Entry 6QLB (X-ray diffraction, 2.32 A resolution); this record covers chains B and D of the 8 polymer chains in the assembly.

# Chain B (and D)
Molecule: Calpain small subunit 1
From: Homo sapiens
Notes: chain D of this document is another copy of the same molecule, construct and numbering; everything in this record applies to it too
UniProt: P04632 (CPNS1_HUMAN); residues 1-173 here correspond to UniProt positions 96-268 (UniProt number = residue number + 95)
Sequence (173 residues; numbered 1 to 173; the number before each row is that of its first residue):
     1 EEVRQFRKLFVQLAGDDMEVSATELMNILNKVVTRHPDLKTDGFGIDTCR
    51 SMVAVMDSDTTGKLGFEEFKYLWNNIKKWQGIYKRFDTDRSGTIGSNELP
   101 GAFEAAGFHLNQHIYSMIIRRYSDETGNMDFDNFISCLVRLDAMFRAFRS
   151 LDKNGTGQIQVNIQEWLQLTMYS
Construct notes: conflict Lys8 (Arg103 in P04632), Val11 (Ala106 in P04632), Lys78 (Arg173 in P04632), Gly81 (Ala176 in P04632), Arg85 (Gln180 in P04632), Gly95 (Cys190 in P04632), Asn97 (Ser192 in P04632), Gln112 (Glu207 in P04632), Ile114 (Leu209 in P04632), Ser116 (Asn211 in P04632), Thr126 (Ser221 in P04632), Arg149 (Lys244 in P04632), Asn154 (Asp249 in P04632)
Ion coordination: Ca2+ site 1: Ala14, Asp17, Glu19, Glu24; Ca2+ site 2: Asp42, Asp130, Asp132; Ca2+ site 3: Asp57, Asp59, Thr61, Lys63, Glu68; Ca2+ site 4: Asp87, Asp89, Ser91, Thr93, Glu98; Ca2+ site 5: Asp152, Asn154, Thr156, Gln158
Ligand contacts: guanine (GUN): Asn154, Gly155, Thr156
Swiss-Prot annotation at these positions:
  - binding site (Ca(2+)): Ala14, Asp17, Glu19, Glu24, Asp42, Asp57, Asp59, Thr61, Lys63, Glu68, Asp87, Asp89, Ser91, Thr93, Glu98, Asp130
  - modified residue: Lys84 (N6-acetyllysine)

# Chain B / chain D interface
Residue-residue contacts (7):
  Arg7(B) with Asp16(D)
  Val11(B) with Met18(D), hydrophobic
  Asp16(B) with Arg4(D), salt bridge; Arg7(D), salt bridge
  Asp17(B) with Arg7(D)
  Thr61(B) with Glu67(D)
  Glu67(B) with Thr61(D)
Also at the interface, not in a pair above, chain B (9 interface residues in all): Phe10, Met18, Glu165
Also at the interface, not in a pair above, chain D (10 interface residues in all): Val11, Asp17, Glu19, Lys153

# In short
Chain B and chain D form an interface of 9 and 10 residues respectively, with 2 salt bridges. Polar pairs
include Asp16(B)-Arg4(D) and Asp16(B)-Arg7(D). Chain B binds guanine. Curated annotation (UniProt) lists 16
Ca2+-binding residues on chain B.
Chain B and chain D are both Calpain small subunit 1 (Homo sapiens); the structure, Calpain small subunit 1,
RNA-binding protein Hfq, was determined by X-ray diffraction.
